9KMG - chains A and b of the 14 polymer chains in the assembly; structure by electron microscopy, 3.10 A resolution.

# Chain A
Molecule: Major capsid protein
Source organism: Escherichia phage FCWL1
Reference sequence: A0AAX4MTV7 (A0AAX4MTV7_9CAUD); numbering as in UniProt (aligned over 1-319)
Sequence (319 residues; numbered 1 to 319; the number before each row is that of its first residue):
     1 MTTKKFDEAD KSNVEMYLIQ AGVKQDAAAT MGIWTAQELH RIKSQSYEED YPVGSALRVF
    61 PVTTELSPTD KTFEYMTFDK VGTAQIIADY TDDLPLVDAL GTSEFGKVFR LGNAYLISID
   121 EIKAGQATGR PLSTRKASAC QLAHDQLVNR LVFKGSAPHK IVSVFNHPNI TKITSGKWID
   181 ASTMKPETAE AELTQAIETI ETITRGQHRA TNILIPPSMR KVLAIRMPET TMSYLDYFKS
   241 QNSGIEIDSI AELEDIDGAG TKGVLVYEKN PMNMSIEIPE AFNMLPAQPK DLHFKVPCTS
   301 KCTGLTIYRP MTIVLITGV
Unresolved in the structure: 1-27

# Chain b
Molecule: Decoration protein
Source organism: Escherichia phage FCWL1
Reference sequence: A0AAX4MUC4 (A0AAX4MUC4_9CAUD); residues 1-158 here = UniProt positions 1-158
Sequence (158 residues; each row starts with the number of its first residue):
     1 MAQINASYQR DMAIALPGMV ADTSKYNIDG ACVVNEGDVL VGAAVQVVQA QAVDGHKLVK
    61 ALTTGTTPYG VAIRSHWQTV NAQNQMIYED GGAINVMTSG RVWMLSKSTE APTFGSAVKL
   121 DVDGQEKSDG TIETTWTYAG GWTKYKDIQL VEVQLHQL
Unresolved in the structure: 1-2

# Chain A / chain b interface
Pairs across the interface - 10 pairs, chain A then chain b:
  Thr69(A) - Trp77(b)
  Lys71(A) - Trp77(b)  hydrogen bond (side chain-backbone)
  Arg150(A) - Asp54(b)  salt bridge
  Pro158(A) - Val33(b)
  Pro158(A) - Val34(b)
  Pro158(A) - Gly91(b)
  His159(A) - Val33(b)
  His159(A) - Gly91(b)
  Lys160(A) - Asp90(b)  salt bridge
  Lys301(A) - Trp77(b)
Interface residues without a listed pair, chain A (8 interface residues in all): Lys107
Interface residues without a listed pair, chain b (9 interface residues in all): His56, Leu58, Glu89

# Overview
The interface between chain A and chain b involves 8 residues on one side and 9 on the other, with 1 hydrogen
bond and 2 salt bridges. Polar contacts include Arg150(A)-Asp54(b), Lys160(A)-Asp90(b) and Lys71(A)-Trp77(b).
Here chain A is Major capsid protein and chain b is Decoration protein, both from Escherichia phage FCWL1.
Entry 9KMG (Cryo-EM Structure of Bacteriophage FCWL1 Capsid) was determined by electron microscopy, deposited
together with 9JLF and 9KMH.
